Entry 8TWA (electron microscopy, 4.10 A resolution (low resolution: residue-level contacts below are approximate; hydrogen-bond / salt-bridge calls are withheld)); this record covers chains P and E of the 14 polymer chains in the assembly.

Chain P:
Molecule: Primer DNA
Sequence (9 nucleotides; numbered 1 to 9; the number before each row is that of its first residue):
     1 TGTTGCTGC

Chain E:
Protein: DNA polymerase epsilon catalytic subunit A
Source organism: Saccharomyces cerevisiae
Notes: EC 2.7.7.7, 3.1.11.-
UniProtKB: P21951 (DPOE_YEAST); numbering as in UniProt (aligned over 1-2222)
Chain sequence (2222 residues; each row starts with the number of its first residue):
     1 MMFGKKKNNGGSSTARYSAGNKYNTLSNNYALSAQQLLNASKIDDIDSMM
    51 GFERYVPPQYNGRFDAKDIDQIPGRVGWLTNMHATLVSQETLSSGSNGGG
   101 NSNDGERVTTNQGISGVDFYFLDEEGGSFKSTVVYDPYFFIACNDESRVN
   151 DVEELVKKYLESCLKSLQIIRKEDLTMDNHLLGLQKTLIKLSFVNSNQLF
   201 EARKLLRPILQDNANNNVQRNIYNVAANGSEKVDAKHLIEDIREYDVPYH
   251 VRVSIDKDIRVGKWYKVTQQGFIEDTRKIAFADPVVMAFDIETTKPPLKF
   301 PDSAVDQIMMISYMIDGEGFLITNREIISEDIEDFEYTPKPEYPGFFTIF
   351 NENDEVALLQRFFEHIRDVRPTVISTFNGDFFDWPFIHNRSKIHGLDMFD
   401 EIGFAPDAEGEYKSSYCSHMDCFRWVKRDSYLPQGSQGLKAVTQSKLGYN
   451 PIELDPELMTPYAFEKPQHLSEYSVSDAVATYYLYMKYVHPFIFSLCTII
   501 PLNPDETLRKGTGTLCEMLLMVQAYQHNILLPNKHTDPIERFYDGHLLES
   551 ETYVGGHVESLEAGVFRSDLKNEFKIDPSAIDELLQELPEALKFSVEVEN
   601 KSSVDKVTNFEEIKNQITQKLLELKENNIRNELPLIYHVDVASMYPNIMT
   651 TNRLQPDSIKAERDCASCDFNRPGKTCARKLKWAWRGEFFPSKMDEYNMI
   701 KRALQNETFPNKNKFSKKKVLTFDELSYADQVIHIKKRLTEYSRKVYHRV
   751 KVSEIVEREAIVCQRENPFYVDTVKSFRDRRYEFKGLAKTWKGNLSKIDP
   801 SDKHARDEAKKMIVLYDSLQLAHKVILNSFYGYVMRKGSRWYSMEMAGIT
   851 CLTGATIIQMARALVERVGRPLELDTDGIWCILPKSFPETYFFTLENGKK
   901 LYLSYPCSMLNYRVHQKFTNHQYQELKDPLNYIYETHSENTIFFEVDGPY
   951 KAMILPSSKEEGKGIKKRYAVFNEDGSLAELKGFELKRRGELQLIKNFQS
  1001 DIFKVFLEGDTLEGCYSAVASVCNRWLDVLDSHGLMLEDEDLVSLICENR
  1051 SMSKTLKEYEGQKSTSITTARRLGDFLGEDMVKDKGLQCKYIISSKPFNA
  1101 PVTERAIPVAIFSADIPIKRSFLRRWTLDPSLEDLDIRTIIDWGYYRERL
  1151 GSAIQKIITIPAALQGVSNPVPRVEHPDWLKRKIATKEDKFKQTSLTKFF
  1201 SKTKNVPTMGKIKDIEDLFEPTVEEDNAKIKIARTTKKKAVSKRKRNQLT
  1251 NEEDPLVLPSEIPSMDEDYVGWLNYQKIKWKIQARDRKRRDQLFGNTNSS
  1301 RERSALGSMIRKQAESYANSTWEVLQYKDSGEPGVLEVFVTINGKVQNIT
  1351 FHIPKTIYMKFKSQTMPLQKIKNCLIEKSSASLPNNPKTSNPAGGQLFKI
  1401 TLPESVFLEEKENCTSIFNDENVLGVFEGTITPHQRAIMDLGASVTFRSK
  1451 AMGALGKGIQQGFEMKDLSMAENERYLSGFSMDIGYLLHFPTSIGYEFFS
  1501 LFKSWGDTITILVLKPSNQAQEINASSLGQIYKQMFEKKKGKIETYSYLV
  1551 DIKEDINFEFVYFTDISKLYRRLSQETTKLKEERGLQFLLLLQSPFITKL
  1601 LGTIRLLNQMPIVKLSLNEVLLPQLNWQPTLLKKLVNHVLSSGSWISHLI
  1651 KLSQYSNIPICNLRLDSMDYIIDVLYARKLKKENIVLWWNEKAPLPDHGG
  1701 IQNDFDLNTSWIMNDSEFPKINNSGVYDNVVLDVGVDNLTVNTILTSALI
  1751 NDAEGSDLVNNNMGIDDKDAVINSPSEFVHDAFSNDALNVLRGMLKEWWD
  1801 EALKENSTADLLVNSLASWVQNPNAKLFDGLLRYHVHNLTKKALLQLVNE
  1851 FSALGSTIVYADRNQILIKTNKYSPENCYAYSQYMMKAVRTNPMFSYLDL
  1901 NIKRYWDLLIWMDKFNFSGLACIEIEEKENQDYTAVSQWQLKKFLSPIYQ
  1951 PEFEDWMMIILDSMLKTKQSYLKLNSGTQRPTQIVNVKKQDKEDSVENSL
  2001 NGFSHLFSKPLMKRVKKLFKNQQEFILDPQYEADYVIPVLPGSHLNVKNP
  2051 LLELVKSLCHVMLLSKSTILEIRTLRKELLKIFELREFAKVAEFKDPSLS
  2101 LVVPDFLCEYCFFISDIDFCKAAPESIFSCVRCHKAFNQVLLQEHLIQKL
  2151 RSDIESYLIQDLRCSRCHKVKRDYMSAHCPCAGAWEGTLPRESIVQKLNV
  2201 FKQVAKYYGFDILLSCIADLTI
Unresolved in the structure: 1-18, 89-112, 217-233, 1078-1084, 1190-2222
Swiss-Prot annotation at these positions:
  - zinc finger: Cys2108 to Cys2133 (CysA-type)
  - motif: Cys2164 to Cys2181 (CysB motif)
  - binding site (Zn(2+)): Cys2108, Cys2111, Cys2130, Cys2133
  - binding site ([4Fe-4S] cluster): Cys2164, Cys2167, Cys2179, Cys2181
  - mutagenesis: Met644 (M644G: Increases rates of C-to-A transversion substitutions; M644I: In POL2-9; temperature-sensitive mutant), Pro710 (P710S: In POL2-18; temperature-sensitive mutant)
Bound ions: 4Fe-4S cluster Fe: Cys665, Cys668, Cys677
Small-molecule neighbours: 4Fe-4S cluster (SF4): Asp664, Cys665, Cys668, Phe670, Asn671, Cys677, Ala678, Cys763, Arg765

Chain P / chain E interface:
Residue-residue contacts - 7 pairs, chain P then chain E:
  DT1(P) with Trp1179(E)
  DG8(P) with Gln434(E); Arg988(E)
  DC9(P) with Pro433(E); Gln434(E); Gly435(E); Arg988(E)
Also at the interface, not in a pair above, chain P (4 interface residues in all): DT4
Also at the interface, not in a pair above, chain E (7 interface residues in all): Lys751, Lys967

In short:
4 residues of chain P and 7 residues of chain E are in contact. Chain E binds 4Fe-4S cluster. Cys665(E),
Cys668(E) and Cys677(E) form the 4Fe-4S cluster Fe site. From UniProt: 4 Zn2+-binding residues, 4 [4Fe-4S]
cluster-binding residues and 2 mutagenesis sites on chain E.
Here chain P is Primer DNA and chain E is DNA polymerase epsilon catalytic subunit A (Saccharomyces
cerevisiae). Entry 8TWA (Cryo-EM structure of S. cerevisiae Ctf18-RFC-PCNA-PolE-DNA complex) was determined by
electron microscopy, deposited together with 9B8R, 8TW7, 8TW8, 8TW9 and 8TWB.
